PDB entry 8TZN | X-ray diffraction, 3.11 A resolution | chains G and H of the 3 polymer chains in the assembly

[Chain G]
Protein: W3-01 Fab Heavy Chain
Source organism: unidentified monkey
Notes: antibody fragment or engineered binder
Sequence (232 residues; each row starts with the number of its first residue; numbers below 1 keep their minus sign (Asn-1 is residue -1)):
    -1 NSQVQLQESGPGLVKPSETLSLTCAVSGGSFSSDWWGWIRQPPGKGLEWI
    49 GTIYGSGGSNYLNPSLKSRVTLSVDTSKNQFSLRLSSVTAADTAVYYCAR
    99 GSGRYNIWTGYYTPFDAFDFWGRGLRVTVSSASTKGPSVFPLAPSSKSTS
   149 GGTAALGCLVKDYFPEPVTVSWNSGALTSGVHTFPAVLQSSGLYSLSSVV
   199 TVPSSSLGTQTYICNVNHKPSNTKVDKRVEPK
Unresolved in the structure: -1 to 0, 140-155, 198-200, 209-210, 226-230
Disulfides: Cys22-Cys96, Cys156-Cys212

[Chain H]
Protein: W3-01 Fab Light Chain
Source organism: unidentified monkey
Notes: antibody fragment or engineered binder
Sequence (214 residues; each row starts with the number of its first residue):
     1 SYELTQPPSMSVSPGQTARITCGGDNLGSKYVHWYQQKPAQAPVLVIYYD
    51 SDRPSGIPERFSGSKSGNTATLTISGVEAGDEADYYCQVWDSSSDHYIFG
   101 AGTRLTVLGQPKAAPSVTLFPPSSEELQANKATLVCLISDFYPGAVTVAW
   151 KADSSPVKAGVETTTPSKQSNNKYAASSYLSLTPEQWKSHRSYSCQVTHE
   201 GSTVEKTVAPTECS
Unresolved in the structure: 108, 144-157, 190-193, 198-201, 211-214
Disulfides: Cys22-Cys87, Cys136-Cys195

[How chain G and chain H interact]
Contacting residue pairs (70; chain G residue first):
  Gln39(G) - Gln37(H)  hydrogen bond
  Gln39(G) - Tyr86(H)  hydrogen bond
  Leu45(G) - Pro43(H)  hydrophobic
  Leu45(G) - Phe99(H)
  Trp47(G) - Asp95(H)
  Trp47(G) - His96(H)
  Trp47(G) - Tyr97(H)  hydrophobic
  Leu60(G) - Asp95(H)
  Asn61(G) - His96(H)
  Pro62(G) - Asp95(H)
  Pro62(G) - His96(H)
  Tyr95(G) - Gln37(H)  hydrogen bond
  Tyr95(G) - Gln41(H)  hydrogen bond (side chain-backbone)
  Tyr95(G) - Ala42(H)  hydrophobic
  Ser100(G) - Tyr48(H)
  Ser100(G) - Tyr49(H)  hydrogen bond
  Gly101(G) - Tyr49(H)  hydrogen bond (backbone-side chain)
  Arg102(G) - Tyr48(H)  hydrogen bond
  Arg102(G) - Tyr49(H)  hydrogen bond (backbone-side chain)
  Arg102(G) - Asp52(H)  salt bridge
  Tyr109(G) - Tyr31(H)
  Tyr109(G) - Trp90(H)
  Thr111(G) - Trp90(H)
  Thr111(G) - Tyr97(H)
  Phe113(G) - Tyr97(H)  hydrogen bond (backbone-side chain)
  Asp114(G) - Tyr31(H)
  Asp114(G) - His33(H)  salt bridge
  Asp114(G) - Tyr49(H)
  Asp114(G) - Gln88(H)  hydrogen bond (backbone-side chain)
  Asp114(G) - Trp90(H)
  Asp114(G) - Tyr97(H)
  Ala115(G) - His33(H)
  Ala115(G) - Tyr35(H)
  Ala115(G) - Gln88(H)
  Phe116(G) - Tyr35(H)  hydrogen bond (backbone-side chain)
  Phe116(G) - Leu45(H)
  Phe116(G) - Phe99(H)  hydrophobic
  Asp117(G) - Leu45(H)
  Trp119(G) - Tyr35(H)  hydrophobic
  Trp119(G) - Pro43(H)  hydrophobic
  Trp119(G) - Phe99(H)  hydrophobic
  Gly120(G) - Ala42(H)
  Phe138(G) - Ser123(H)
  Phe138(G) - Glu125(H)
  Phe138(G) - Glu126(H)
  Pro139(G) - Ser123(H)
  Leu157(G) - Glu126(H)
  Lys159(G) - Glu126(H)  salt bridge
  Lys159(G) - Lys131(H)
  Asp160(G) - Lys131(H)  salt bridge
  His180(G) - Gln169(H)  hydrogen bond
  His180(G) - Ala175(H)
  Phe182(G) - Leu137(H)  hydrophobic
  Phe182(G) - Ile138(H)
  Phe182(G) - Ser139(H)
  Phe182(G) - Ala175(H)  hydrophobic
  Phe182(G) - Ala176(H)
  Phe182(G) - Ser177(H)
  Pro183(G) - Ser167(H)
  Pro183(G) - Ser177(H)
  Ala184(G) - Thr164(H)
  Val185(G) - Glu162(H)
  Val185(G) - Thr164(H)
  Val185(G) - Tyr179(H)  hydrophobic
  Leu186(G) - Glu162(H)
  Gln187(G) - Glu162(H)
  Ser188(G) - Glu162(H)  hydrogen bond (backbone-side chain)
  Leu194(G) - Tyr179(H)
  Ser195(G) - Val135(H)
  Ser195(G) - Tyr179(H)  hydrogen bond (backbone-side chain)
Interface residues without a listed pair, chain G (40 interface residues in all): Ile37, Lys43, Gly44, Arg121, Ser136, Ser193
Interface residues without a listed pair, chain H (36 interface residues in all): Thr133, Thr163

[In short]
Chain G and chain H form an interface of 40 and 36 residues respectively, with 14 hydrogen bonds and 4 salt
bridges. Polar pairs include Arg102(G)-Asp52(H), Asp114(G)-His33(H) and Lys159(G)-Glu126(H).
Here chain G is W3-01 Fab Heavy Chain and chain H is W3-01 Fab Light Chain, both from unidentified monkey.
Entry 8TZN (Crystal structure of 10E8-GT10.2 HIV-1 MPER scaffold in complex with a non-human primate W3-01
Fab) was determined by X-ray diffraction (same publication as 8U03, 8U08, 8V2E and 8SX3).
